PDB entry 8J1J | electron microscopy, 2.91 A resolution | chains A and B of the 5 polymer chains in the assembly

Chain A (and B):
Name: Transposase IS605 OrfB C-terminal domain-containing protein
From: Sulfoacidibacillus thermotolerans
Notes: chain B of this document is another copy of the same molecule, construct and numbering; everything in this record applies to it too
UniProtKB: A0A2U3D0N8 (A0A2U3D0N8_9BACL); residues 1-422 here = UniProt positions 1-422
Chain sequence (432 residues; numbered -9 to 422; the number before each row is that of its first residue; numbers below 1 keep their minus sign (Met-9 is residue -9)):
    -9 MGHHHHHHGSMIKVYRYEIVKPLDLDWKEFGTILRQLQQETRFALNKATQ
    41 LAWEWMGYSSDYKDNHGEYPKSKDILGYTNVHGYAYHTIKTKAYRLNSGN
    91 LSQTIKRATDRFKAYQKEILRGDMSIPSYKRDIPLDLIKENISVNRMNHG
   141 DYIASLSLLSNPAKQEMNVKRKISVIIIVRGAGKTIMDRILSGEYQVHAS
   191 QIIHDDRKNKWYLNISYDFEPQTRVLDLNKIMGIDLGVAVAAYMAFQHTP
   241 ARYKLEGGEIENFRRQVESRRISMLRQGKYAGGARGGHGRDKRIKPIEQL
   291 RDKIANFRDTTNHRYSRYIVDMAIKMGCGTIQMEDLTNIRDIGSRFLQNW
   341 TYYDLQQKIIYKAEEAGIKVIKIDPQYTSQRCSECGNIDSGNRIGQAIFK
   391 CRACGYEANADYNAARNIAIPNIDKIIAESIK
Disordered / not traced: -9 to -2 (chain B: -9 to 0, 59-64, 266-284, 327-330, 380-384, 422)
Sequence notes: initiating methionine (-9); expression tag (-8 to 0); engineered mutation Tyr48 (Phe in A0A2U3D0N8), His188 (Ser in A0A2U3D0N8), Ala232 (Val in A0A2U3D0N8), Met316 (Glu in A0A2U3D0N8)
Ion coordination: Zn2+: Cys372, Cys375, Cys391, Cys394
Curated features (UniProtKB/Swiss-Prot):
  - region: Gln212 to Lys220 (Linker), Arg371 to Asn399 (Target nucleic acid-binding (TNB)), Ala400 to Ser420 (RuvC-II)
  - active site: Asp225, Glu324, Asp401
  - binding site (Zn(2+)): Cys372, Cys375, Cys391, Cys394
Reported in the primary citation:
  - mutagenesis - F48Y/S188H/V232A/E316M, D195K, D195K/V232A, D195K/D208R/V232A: increased catalytic activity
  - self-association interface (contacts with another copy of this molecule); pairs are residue here / residue on that copy: Tyr48-Gly57 (hydrogen bond)
  - binding site for the 38-nt DNA strand: His188
  - contacts within the chain: Ile2-His188, Thr239-Met316 (hydrophobic contact), Ala241-Met316 (hydrophobic contact)
  - binding site for the 118-nt RNA strand: Trp17

How chain A and chain B interact:
Pairs across the interface - 58 pairs, chain A then chain B:
  Arg32(A) with Gly112(B); Asp113(B), salt bridge
  Phe33(A) with Arg111(B); Gly112(B)
  Asn36(A) with Gly112(B), hydrogen bond (side chain-backbone); Asp113(B); Met114(B)
  Lys37(A) with Ile109(B); Leu110(B), hydrogen bond (side chain-backbone)
  Thr39(A) with Ser115(B)
  Gln40(A) with Trp43(B); Ile109(B), hydrogen bond (side chain-backbone); Met114(B), hydrogen bond (side chain-backbone); Ser115(B), hydrogen bond (side chain-backbone)
  Trp43(A) with Gln40(B); Trp43(B), hydrophobic; Ile116(B), hydrophobic
  Glu44(A) with Trp43(B); Ser49(B); Ser50(B), hydrogen bond; Tyr52(B); Lys53(B)
  Trp45(A) with Tyr52(B)
  Gly47(A) with Gln40(B)
  Tyr48(A) with Tyr52(B), hydrophobic; Lys53(B); Gly57(B), hydrogen bond (side chain-backbone)
  Asp51(A) with Lys37(B), salt bridge
  Ile65(A) with Tyr52(B), hydrophobic; His56(B), hydrogen bond (backbone-side chain)
  Leu66(A) with Tyr52(B), hydrophobic
  Tyr74(A) with Ser50(B); Tyr52(B)
  Leu110(A) with Arg32(B), hydrogen bond (backbone-side chain)
  Arg111(A) with Arg32(B); Arg121(B), hydrogen bond (backbone-side chain)
  Gly112(A) with Arg32(B); Lys120(B); Arg121(B), hydrogen bond (backbone-backbone)
  Asp113(A) with Arg121(B)
  Ser115(A) with Ser118(B)
  Ile116(A) with Ser115(B); Ile116(B), hydrophobic; Ser118(B)
  Pro117(A) with Ser115(B), hydrogen bond (backbone-side chain)
  Ser118(A) with Ser115(B), hydrogen bond (side chain-backbone)
  Ser263(A) with Gly248(B)
  Arg266(A) with Lys244(B); Glu246(B), salt bridge
  Gln267(A) with Glu249(B)
  Lys269(A) with Tyr308(B)
  Tyr270(A) with Lys244(B); Leu245(B), hydrophobic; Glu246(B), hydrogen bond (side chain-backbone); Tyr305(B), hydrophobic; Tyr308(B), hydrophobic
  Ala271(A) with Arg304(B)
  Gly272(A) with Arg304(B)
Interface residues without a listed pair, chain A (34 interface residues in all): Asp54, Asp64, Met114, Tyr119
Interface residues without a listed pair, chain B (33 interface residues in all): Thr39, Asp51, Lys82, Tyr119
The authors on this interface:
  - specific contacts: Tyr48(A)-Gly57(B) (hydrogen bond)

Summary:
The interface between chain A and chain B involves 34 residues on one side and 33 on the other; the contacts
include 14 hydrogen bonds and 3 salt bridges. Among the polar pairs are Arg32(A)-Asp113(B), Asp51(A)-Lys37(B)
and Arg266(A)-Glu246(B). The authors report a hydrogen bond between Tyr48(A) and Gly57(B). The paper reports a
binding site for the 38-nt DNA strand at His188(A); F48Y/S188H/V232A/E316M, D195K and D195K/V232A of chain A,
among others, increase catalytic activity.
Chain A and chain B are both Transposase IS605 OrfB C-terminal domain-containing protein (Sulfoacidibacillus
thermotolerans); the structure, Cryo-EM structure of the AsCas12f-YHAM-sgRNAS3-5v7-target DNA, was determined
by electron microscopy, deposited together with 8J12 and 8J3R.
